Entry 7R1E (X-ray diffraction, 2.65 A resolution); this record covers chains A and B.

Chain A (and B):
Name: Pesticidal crystal protein Cry11Ba
From: Bacillus thuringiensis serovar jegathesan
Notes: chain B of this document is another copy of the same molecule, construct and numbering; everything in this record applies to it too
UniProtKB: Q45730 (C11BA_BACTJ); numbering as in UniProt (aligned over 1-724)
Amino-acid sequence (724 residues; numbered 1 to 724; the number before each row is that of its first residue):
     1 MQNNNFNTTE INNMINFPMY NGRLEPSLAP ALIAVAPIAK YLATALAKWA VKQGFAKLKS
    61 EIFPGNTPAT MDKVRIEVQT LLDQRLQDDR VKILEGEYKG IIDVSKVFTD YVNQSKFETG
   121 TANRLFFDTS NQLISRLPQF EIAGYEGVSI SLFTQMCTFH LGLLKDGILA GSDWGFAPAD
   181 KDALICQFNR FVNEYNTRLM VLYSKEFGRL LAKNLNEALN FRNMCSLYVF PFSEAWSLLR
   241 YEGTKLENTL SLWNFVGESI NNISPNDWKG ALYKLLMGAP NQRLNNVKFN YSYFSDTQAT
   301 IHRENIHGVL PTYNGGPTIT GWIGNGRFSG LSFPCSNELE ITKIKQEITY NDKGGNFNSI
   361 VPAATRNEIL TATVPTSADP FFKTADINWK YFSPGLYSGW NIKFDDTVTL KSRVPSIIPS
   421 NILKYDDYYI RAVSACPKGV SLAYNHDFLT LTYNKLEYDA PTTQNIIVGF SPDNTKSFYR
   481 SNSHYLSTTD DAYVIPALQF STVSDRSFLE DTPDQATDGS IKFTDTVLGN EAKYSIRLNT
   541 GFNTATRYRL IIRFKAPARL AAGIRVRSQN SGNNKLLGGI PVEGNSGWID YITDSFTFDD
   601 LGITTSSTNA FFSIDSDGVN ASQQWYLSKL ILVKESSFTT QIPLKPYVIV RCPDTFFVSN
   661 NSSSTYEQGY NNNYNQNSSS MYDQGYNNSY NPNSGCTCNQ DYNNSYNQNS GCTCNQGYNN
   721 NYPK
Disordered / not traced: 1-11, 330-340, 352-360, 658-724 (chain B: 1-16, 330-339, 353-360, 656-724)
Cystine bridges: C186-C652
Reported in the primary citation:
  - mutagenesis - Y241F, Y273F, Y350F, Y453F: decreased stability in response to pH

Interface between chain A and chain B:
Residue-residue contacts - 24 pairs, chain A then chain B:
  G316(A) - Y453(B)
  P317(A) - Y453(B)
  T318(A) - Y453(B)  hydrogen bond (backbone-side chain)
  Y453(A) - P317(B)
  Y453(A) - T318(B)  hydrogen bond (side chain-backbone)
  Y453(A) - I319(B)
  S501(A) - L528(B)
  V527(A) - N609(B)
  L528(A) - S501(B)
  L528(A) - F611(B)  hydrophobic
  A562(A) - S571(B)
  R565(A) - S571(B)
  R565(A) - G572(B)
  R567(A) - G572(B)  hydrogen bond (side chain-backbone)
  R567(A) - N574(B)  hydrogen bond
  S571(A) - A562(B)
  S571(A) - D617(B)  hydrogen bond
  G572(A) - R565(B)
  G572(A) - R567(B)  hydrogen bond (backbone-side chain)
  N574(A) - R567(B)
  N609(A) - V527(B)
  F611(A) - L528(B)  hydrophobic
  D617(A) - S571(B)  hydrogen bond
  D617(A) - N609(B)
Also at the interface, not in a pair above, chain A (20 interface residues in all): I319, E531, K533, G618
Also at the interface, not in a pair above, chain B (21 interface residues in all): G316, E531, K533, N573, G618

In short:
20 residues of chain A and 21 residues of chain B are in contact; the contacts include 7 hydrogen bonds. Polar
pairs include T318(A)-Y453(B), R567(A)-G572(B) and R567(A)-N574(B). The paper reports that Y241F, Y273F and
Y350F of chain A, among others, reduce stability in response to pH.
Chain A and chain B are both Pesticidal crystal protein Cry11Ba (Bacillus thuringiensis serovar jegathesan);
the structure, Mosquitocidal Cry11Ba, was determined by X-ray diffraction, deposited together with 7QX4, 7QX5,
7QX6 and 7QYD.
